4Y6V - chains C and D of the 30 polymer chains in the assembly; structure by X-ray diffraction, 2.80 A resolution.

[Chain C]
Molecule: Proteasome subunit alpha type-4
From: Saccharomyces cerevisiae
Notes: EC 3.4.25.1
UniProt: P40303 (PSA4_YEAST); residues -1 to 252 here correspond to UniProt positions 1-254 (UniProt number = residue number + 2)
Chain sequence (254 residues; row label = number of the first residue in the row; numbers below 1 keep their minus sign (Met-1 is residue -1)):
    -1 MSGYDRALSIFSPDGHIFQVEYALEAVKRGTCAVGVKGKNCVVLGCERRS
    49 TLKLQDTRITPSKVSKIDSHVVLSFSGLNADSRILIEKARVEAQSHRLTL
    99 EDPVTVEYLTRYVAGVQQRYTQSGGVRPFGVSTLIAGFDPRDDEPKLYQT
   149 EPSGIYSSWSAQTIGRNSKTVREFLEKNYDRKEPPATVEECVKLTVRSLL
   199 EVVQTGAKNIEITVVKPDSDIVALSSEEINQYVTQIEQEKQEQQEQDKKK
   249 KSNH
Not modelled in the structure: -1 to 0, 241-252
UniProt features mapped onto this chain:
  - modified residue: Thr58 (Phosphothreonine)

[Chain D]
Molecule: Proteasome subunit alpha type-5
From: Saccharomyces cerevisiae
Notes: EC 3.4.25.1
UniProt: P32379 (PSA5_YEAST); residues -7 to 252 here correspond to UniProt positions 1-260 (UniProt number = residue number + 8)
Chain sequence (260 residues; each row starts with the number of its first residue; numbers below 1 keep their minus sign (Met-7 is residue -7)):
    -7 MFLTRSEYDRGVSTFSPEGRLFQVEYSLEAIKLGSTAIGIATKEGVVLGV
    43 EKRATSPLLESDSIEKIVEIDRHIGCAMSGLTADARSMIEHARTAAVTHN
    93 LYYDEDINVESLTQSVCDLALRFGEGASGEERLMSRPFGVALLIAGHDAD
   143 DGYQLFHAEPSGTFYRYNAKAIGSGSEGAQAELLNEWHSSLTLKEAELLV
   193 LKILKQVMEEKLDENNAQLSCITKQDGFKIYDNEKTAELIKELKEKEAAE
   243 SPEEADVEMS
Not modelled in the structure: -7 to 0, 118-124, 243-252

[Interface between chain C and chain D]
Pairs across the interface (63; chain C residue first):
  Asp3(C) with Glu117(D)
  Arg4(C) with Glu117(D)
  Ala5(C) with Val4(D), hydrophobic; Glu117(D), hydrogen bond (backbone-side chain); Ser127(D)
  Ser7(C) with Ser127(D); Arg128(D)
  Ile8(C) with Gln15(D)
  Phe9(C) with Gln15(D); Tyr18(D); Ser19(D); Ala22(D), hydrophobic; Leu73(D), hydrophobic; Arg128(D); Pro129(D); Gly131(D)
  Ser10(C) with Tyr18(D)
  Pro11(C) with Tyr18(D), hydrophobic; Glu21(D)
  Asp12(C) with Glu21(D)
  Gly13(C) with Tyr18(D); Glu21(D); Ala22(D)
  His14(C) with Leu25(D)
  Ile15(C) with Leu73(D), hydrophobic; Arg128(D)
  Lys35(C) with Glu52(D), salt bridge
  Gln116(C) with Ala75(D); Asp76(D)
  Thr119(C) with Arg128(D), hydrogen bond (backbone-side chain)
  Gln120(C) with Met126(D); Ser127(D), hydrogen bond (backbone-backbone); Arg128(D); Pro129(D); Phe130(D)
  Ser121(C) with Ser127(D)
  Gly122(C) with Ser127(D)
  Ser151(C) with Ala75(D)
  Gly152(C) with Ala75(D)
  Ile153(C) with Thr74(D); Ala75(D)
  Ser155(C) with Leu51(D); Ser55(D)
  Ser156(C) with Leu51(D); Glu52(D), hydrogen bond; Ser55(D), hydrogen bond (backbone-side chain)
  Trp157(C) with Thr47(D); Ser48(D); Leu50(D); Leu51(D); Glu52(D)
  Ser158(C) with Leu50(D), hydrogen bond (backbone-backbone); Glu52(D), hydrogen bond
  Ala159(C) with Leu50(D)
  Leu173(C) with Leu50(D), hydrophobic
  Glu174(C) with Ser48(D), hydrogen bond; Pro49(D); Leu50(D)
  Tyr177(C) with Leu50(D), hydrophobic
  Arg179(C) with Pro49(D), hydrogen bond (side chain-backbone); Leu50(D); Leu51(D), hydrogen bond (side chain-backbone); Glu52(D)
Interface residues without a listed pair, chain C (31 interface residues in all): Arg170
Interface residues without a listed pair, chain D (27 interface residues in all): Asp1, Ser79

[In short]
31 residues of chain C and 27 residues of chain D are in contact, with 10 hydrogen bonds and 1 salt bridge.
Polar pairs include Lys35(C)-Glu52(D), Ala5(C)-Glu117(D) and Thr119(C)-Arg128(D).
Here chain C is Proteasome subunit alpha type-4 and chain D is Proteasome subunit alpha type-5, both from
Saccharomyces cerevisiae. Entry 4Y6V (Yeast 20S proteasome in complex with Ac-PAE-ep) was determined by X-ray
diffraction (same publication as 4Y69, 4Y6A, 4Y6Z, 4Y70, 4Y74, 4Y75 and 34 further entries).
